Entry 4CC9 (X-ray diffraction, 2.47 A resolution); this record covers chains A and C of the 3 polymer chains in the assembly.

== Chain A ==
Name: Protein vprbp
Organism: Homo sapiens
Reference sequence: Q9Y4B6 (VPRBP_HUMAN); numbering as in UniProt (aligned over 1058-1396)
Amino-acid sequence (361 residues; numbered 1057 to 1417; the number before each row is that of its first residue):
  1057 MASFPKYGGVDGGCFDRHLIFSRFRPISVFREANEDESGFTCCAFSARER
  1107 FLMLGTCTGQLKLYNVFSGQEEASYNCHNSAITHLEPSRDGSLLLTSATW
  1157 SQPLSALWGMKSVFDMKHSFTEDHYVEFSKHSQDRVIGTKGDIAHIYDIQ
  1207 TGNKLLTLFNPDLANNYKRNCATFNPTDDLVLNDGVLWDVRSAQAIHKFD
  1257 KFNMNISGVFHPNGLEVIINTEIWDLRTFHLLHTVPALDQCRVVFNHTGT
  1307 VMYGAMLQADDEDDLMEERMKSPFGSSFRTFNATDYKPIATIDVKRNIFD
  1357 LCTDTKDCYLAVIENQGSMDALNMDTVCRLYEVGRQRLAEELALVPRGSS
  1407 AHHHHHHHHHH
Unresolved in the structure: 1057-1072, 1315-1327, 1393-1417
Construct notes: expression tag (1057, 1397-1417)
Curated features (UniProtKB/Swiss-Prot):
  - motif: Val1242 to Ala1249 (DWD box 1), Glu1278 to Phe1285 (DWD box 2)
  - modified residue: Ser1328 (Phosphoserine)
  - mutagenesis: Arg1247 (R1247A: Loss of interaction with DDB1, no effect on interaction with TET3; when associated with A-1283), Arg1283 (R1283A: Loss of interaction with DDB1, no effect on interaction with TET3; when associated with A-1247)

== Chain C ==
Name: Deoxynucleoside triphosphate triphosphohydrolase SAMHD1
Organism: Homo sapiens
Notes: EC 3.1.5.-
Reference sequence: Q9Y3Z3 (SAMH1_HUMAN); residues 582-626 here = UniProt positions 582-626
Amino-acid sequence (71 residues; each row starts with the number of its first residue):
   556 MASWSHPQFEKGALEVLFQGPGYQDPQDGDVIAPLITPQKKEWNDSTSVQ
   606 NPTRLREASKSRVQLFKDDPM
Unresolved in the structure: 556-605, 625-626
Construct notes: expression tag (556-581)
Curated features (UniProtKB/Swiss-Prot):
  - modified residue: Thr592 (Microbial infection: Phosphothreonine)
  - cross-link: Lys622 (Glycyl lysine isopeptide (Lys-Gly) (interchain with G-Cter in SUMO2))
  - mutagenesis: Thr592 (T592A/V: Impaired ability to promote DNA end resection at stalled replication forks. Promotes dNTPase activity and ability to restrict infection by viruses ...), Pro593 (P593A: Promotes ability to restrict infection by viruses), Arg609 (R609A/E: Abolishes proteasomal degradation triggered by the viral accessory protein vpx), Arg617 (R617A/E: Abolishes proteasomal degradation triggered by the viral accessory protein vpx), Lys622 (K622A/E: Abolishes proteasomal degradation triggered by the viral accessory protein vpx)

== Interface between chain A and chain C ==
Pairs across the interface (6; chain A residue first):
  Asn1090(A) - Ser616(C)
  Asn1090(A) - Gln619(C)
  Glu1091(A) - Val618(C)
  Asp1092(A) - Lys622(C)  salt bridge
  Gln1116(A) - Arg617(C)
  Asn1132(A) - Arg617(C)
Other interface residues (no listed pair), chain A (6 interface residues in all): Thr1114
The authors on this interface:
  - specific contacts: Asp1092(A)-Lys622(C)

== Overview ==
6 residues of chain A face 5 of chain C across their interface, with 1 salt bridge. Its one salt-bridged
contact is Asp1092(A)-Lys622(C). The authors report a contact between Asp1092(A) and Lys622(C).
Here chain A is Protein vprbp and chain C is Deoxynucleoside triphosphate triphosphohydrolase SAMHD1, both
from Homo sapiens. Entry 4CC9 (Crystal structure of human SAMHD1 (amino acid residues 582-626) bound to Vpx
isolated from sooty mangabey ...) was determined by X-ray diffraction.
